Entry 7EDH (electron microscopy, 3.60 A resolution); this record covers chains A and B of the 3 polymer chains in the assembly.

# Chain A (and B)
Molecule: Spike glycoprotein
From: Severe acute respiratory syndrome coronavirus 2
Notes: chain B of this document is another copy of the same molecule, construct and numbering; everything in this record applies to it too
UniProtKB: P0DTC2 (SPIKE_SARS2); aligned to UniProt positions 16-1205 over residues 16-1205 (the alignment contains insertions or deletions, so no single offset holds)
Amino-acid sequence (1286 residues; each row starts with the number of its first residue; numbers below 1 keep their minus sign (Met-5 is residue -5)):
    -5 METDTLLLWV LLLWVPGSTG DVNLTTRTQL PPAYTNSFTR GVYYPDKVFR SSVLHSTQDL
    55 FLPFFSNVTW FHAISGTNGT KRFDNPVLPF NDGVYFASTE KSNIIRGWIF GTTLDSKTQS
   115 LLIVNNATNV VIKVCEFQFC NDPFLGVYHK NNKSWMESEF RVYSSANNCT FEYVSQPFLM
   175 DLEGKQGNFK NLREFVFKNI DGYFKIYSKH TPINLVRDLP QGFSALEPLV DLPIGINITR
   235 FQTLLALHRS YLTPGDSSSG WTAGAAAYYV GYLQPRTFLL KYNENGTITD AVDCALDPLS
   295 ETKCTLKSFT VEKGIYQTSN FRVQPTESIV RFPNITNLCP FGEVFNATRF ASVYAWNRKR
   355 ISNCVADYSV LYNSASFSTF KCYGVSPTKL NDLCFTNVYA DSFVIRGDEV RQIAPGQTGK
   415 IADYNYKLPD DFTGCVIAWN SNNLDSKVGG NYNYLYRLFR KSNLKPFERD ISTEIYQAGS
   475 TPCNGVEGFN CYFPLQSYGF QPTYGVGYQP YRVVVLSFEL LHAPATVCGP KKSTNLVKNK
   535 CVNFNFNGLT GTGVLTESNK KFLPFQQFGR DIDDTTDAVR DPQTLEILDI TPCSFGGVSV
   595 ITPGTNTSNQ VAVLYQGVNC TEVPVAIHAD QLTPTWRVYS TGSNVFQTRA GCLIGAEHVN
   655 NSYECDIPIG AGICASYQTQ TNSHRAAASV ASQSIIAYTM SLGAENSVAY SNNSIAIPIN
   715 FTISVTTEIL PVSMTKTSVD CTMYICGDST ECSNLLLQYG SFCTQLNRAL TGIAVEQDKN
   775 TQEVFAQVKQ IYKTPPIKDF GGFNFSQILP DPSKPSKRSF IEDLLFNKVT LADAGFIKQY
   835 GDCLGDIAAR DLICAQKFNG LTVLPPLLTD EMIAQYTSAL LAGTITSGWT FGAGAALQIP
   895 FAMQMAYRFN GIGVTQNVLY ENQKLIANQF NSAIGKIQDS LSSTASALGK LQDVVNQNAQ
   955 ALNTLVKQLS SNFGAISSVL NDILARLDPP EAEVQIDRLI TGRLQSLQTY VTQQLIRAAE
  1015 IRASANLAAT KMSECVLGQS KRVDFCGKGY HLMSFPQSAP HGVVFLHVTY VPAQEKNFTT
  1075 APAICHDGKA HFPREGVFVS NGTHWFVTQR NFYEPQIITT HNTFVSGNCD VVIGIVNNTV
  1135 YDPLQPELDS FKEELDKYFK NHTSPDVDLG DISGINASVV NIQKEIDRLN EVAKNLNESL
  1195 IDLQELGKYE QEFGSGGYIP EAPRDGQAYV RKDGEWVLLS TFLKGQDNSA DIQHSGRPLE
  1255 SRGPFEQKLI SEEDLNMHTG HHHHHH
Not modelled in the structure: -5 to 26, 67-78, 142-151, 174-182, 242-259, 326-526, 619-635, 675-685, 825-845, 1145-1280 (chain B: -5 to 26, 67-78, 142-151, 174-182, 242-259, 619-635, 673-687, 825-841, 1144-1280)
Construct notes: initiating methionine (-5); expression tag (-4 to 15, 1206-1280); conflict Tyr498 (Asn501 in P0DTC2), Asp567 (Ala570 in P0DTC2), Gly611 (Asp614 in P0DTC2), His678 (Pro681 in P0DTC2), Ala680 (Arg683 in P0DTC2), Ala682 (Arg685 in P0DTC2), Ile713 (Thr716 in P0DTC2), Ala979 (Ser982 in P0DTC2), Pro983 (Lys986 in P0DTC2), Pro984 (Val987 in P0DTC2), His1115 (Asp1118 in P0DTC2)
Disulfides: Cys129-Cys163, Cys288-Cys298, Cys614-Cys646, Cys659-Cys668, Cys735-Cys757, Cys740-Cys746, Cys1029-Cys1040, Cys1079-Cys1123
Covalently attached groups: N-acetylglucosamine (NAG) linked to Asn61, Asn120, Asn162, Asn231, Asn279, Asn600, Asn613, Asn654, Asn706, Asn714, Asn798, Asn1071, Asn1095, Asn1131
Swiss-Prot annotation at these positions:
  - glycosylation (N-linked (GlcNAc...) asparagine): Asn17 (complex), Asn61 (hybrid), Asn331 (complex), Asn603 (hybrid)

# How chain A and chain B interact
Pairs across the interface - 105 pairs, chain A then chain B:
  Asn314(A) - Asp734(B)  hydrogen bond
  Arg316(A) - Met737(B)
  Lys555(A) - Phe43(B)
  Phe556(A) - Phe43(B)  hydrophobic
  Leu557(A) - Asn279(B)
  Phe559(A) - Tyr38(B)  hydrophobic
  Phe559(A) - Glu221(B)
  Phe559(A) - Pro222(B)
  Gln560(A) - Val42(B)
  Gln560(A) - Phe43(B)
  Gln561(A) - Lys41(B)
  Phe562(A) - Val42(B)
  Phe562(A) - Phe43(B)  hydrogen bond (backbone-backbone)
  Gly563(A) - Phe43(B)
  Arg564(A) - Phe43(B)  hydrogen bond (backbone-backbone)
  Asp567(A) - Asn957(B)
  Asp567(A) - Val960(B)
  Asp567(A) - Lys961(B)
  Thr569(A) - Phe852(B)
  Thr570(A) - Phe852(B)
  Pro586(A) - Lys851(B)
  Pro586(A) - Phe852(B)  hydrophobic
  Cys587(A) - Gln850(B)
  Phe589(A) - Met737(B)  hydrophobic
  Phe589(A) - Gln850(B)
  Phe589(A) - Gly854(B)
  Asn613(A) - Ile847(B)
  Gln641(A) - Leu846(B)
  Arg643(A) - Ala843(B)
  Arg643(A) - Arg844(B)  hydrogen bond (side chain-backbone)
  Arg643(A) - Leu846(B)
  Ala644(A) - Pro859(B)  hydrophobic
  Pro662(A) - Leu861(B)  hydrophobic
  Gly664(A) - Leu861(B)
  Ala665(A) - Pro860(B)  hydrogen bond (backbone-backbone)
  Ala665(A) - Leu861(B)
  Gly666(A) - Leu861(B)  hydrogen bond (backbone-backbone)
  Met694(A) - Leu862(B)  hydrophobic
  Met694(A) - Met866(B)  hydrophobic
  Leu696(A) - Ile785(B)  hydrophobic
  Leu696(A) - Met866(B)  hydrophobic
  Leu696(A) - Gln869(B)
  Leu696(A) - Tyr870(B)
  Ala698(A) - Gln784(B)
  Ala698(A) - Ile785(B)  hydrogen bond (backbone-backbone)
  Glu699(A) - Ile785(B)
  Glu699(A) - Lys787(B)  salt bridge
  Asn700(A) - Gln784(B)
  Asn700(A) - Ile785(B)  hydrogen bond (backbone-backbone)
  Asn700(A) - Tyr786(B)
  Asn700(A) - Lys787(B)  hydrogen bond (backbone-backbone)
  Val702(A) - Thr880(B)
  Ala703(A) - Gln892(B)
  Tyr704(A) - Pro789(B)  hydrophobic
  Tyr704(A) - Asp793(B)
  Tyr704(A) - Phe794(B)  hydrophobic
  Tyr704(A) - Thr880(B)
  Tyr704(A) - Ile893(B)
  Tyr704(A) - Phe895(B)
  Asn706(A) - Pro894(B)
  Ser708(A) - Gln892(B)
  Ser708(A) - Pro894(B)
  Ile709(A) - Gln892(B)
  Ile709(A) - Ile893(B)  hydrophobic
  Ala710(A) - Leu891(B)
  Ala710(A) - Gln892(B)
  Pro712(A) - Leu891(B)
  Gln954(A) - Arg762(B)  hydrogen bond
  Thr958(A) - Ser755(B)
  Thr958(A) - Gln759(B)
  Gln962(A) - Phe756(B)
  Ser965(A) - Gln752(B)  hydrogen bond (side chain-backbone)
  Ser965(A) - Tyr753(B)
  Ser965(A) - Gly754(B)
  Asn966(A) - Gln752(B)
  Phe967(A) - Gln752(B)
  Gly968(A) - Gln752(B)
  Pro984(A) - Asp424(B)
  Ser1000(A) - Phe756(B)
  Thr1003(A) - Gln1002(B)
  Ile1010(A) - Ile1010(B)  hydrophobic
  Arg1036(A) - Thr1024(B)
  Arg1036(A) - Glu1028(B)  salt bridge
  Arg1036(A) - Arg1036(B)
  Val1037(A) - Ser1027(B)
  Asp1038(A) - Ser1027(B)  hydrogen bond
  Gly1043(A) - Ala887(B)
  Pro1066(A) - Ala887(B)
  Glu1069(A) - Leu891(B)
  Asn1071(A) - Gln892(B)  hydrogen bond
  Thr1074(A) - Met897(B)
  Pro1076(A) - Tyr914(B)  hydrophobic
  Phe1086(A) - Gln910(B)
  Phe1086(A) - Tyr914(B)  hydrophobic
  Pro1087(A) - Gln910(B)  hydrogen bond (backbone-side chain)
  Arg1088(A) - His1115(B)  hydrogen bond
  Gly1090(A) - Tyr901(B)  hydrogen bond (backbone-side chain)
  Val1091(A) - Met897(B)  hydrophobic
  Val1091(A) - Tyr901(B)
  Arg1104(A) - Tyr901(B)
  Phe1118(A) - Thr909(B)
  Ser1120(A) - Asn911(B)  hydrogen bond
  Ser1120(A) - Glu915(B)
  Ile1127(A) - Gln917(B)
  Leu1138(A) - Glu1141(B)
Also at the interface, not in a pair above, chain A (85 interface residues in all): Thr544, Ile566, Asp568, Ser588, Gln610, Ile663, Thr693, Gly697, Ser701, Gln999, Thr1006, Gln1007, Tyr1044, Gly1121, Val1125, Val1126, Leu1142
Also at the interface, not in a pair above, chain B (79 interface residues in all): Arg44, Val47, Gly280, Gly410, Gln781, Asn853, Leu855, Thr856, Leu858, Asn975, Gln999, Thr1006, Leu1009, Leu1031

# Overview
85 residues of chain A face 79 of chain B across their interface, with 17 hydrogen bonds and 2 salt bridges.
Polar contacts include Glu699(A)-Lys787(B), Arg1036(A)-Glu1028(B) and Asn314(A)-Asp734(B). Covalently linked
N-acetylglucosamine: at Asn61(A), Asn120(A), Asn162(A), Asn231(A), Asn279(A) and Asn600(A) and 8 more.
Both chains are Spike glycoprotein (Severe acute respiratory syndrome coronavirus 2). Entry 7EDH (Cryo-EM
structure of SARS-CoV-2 S-UK variant (B.1.1.7), one RBD-up conformation 3) was determined by electron
microscopy together with 7EDF, 7EDG, 7EDI, 7EDJ and 7EH5 from the same study.
